PDB entry 4ILF | X-ray diffraction, 2.00 A resolution | chains A and B

== Chain A (and B) ==
Molecule: Thiol:disulfide interchange protein DsbC
Source organism: Salmonella typhimurium
Notes: chain B of this document is another copy of the same molecule, construct and numbering; everything in this record applies to it too
UniProtKB: P55890 (DSBC_SALTY); residues 2-216 here correspond to UniProt positions 23-237 (UniProt number = residue number + 21)
Chain sequence (222 residues; row label = number of the first residue in the row; numbers below 1 keep their minus sign (Ala-5 is residue -5)):
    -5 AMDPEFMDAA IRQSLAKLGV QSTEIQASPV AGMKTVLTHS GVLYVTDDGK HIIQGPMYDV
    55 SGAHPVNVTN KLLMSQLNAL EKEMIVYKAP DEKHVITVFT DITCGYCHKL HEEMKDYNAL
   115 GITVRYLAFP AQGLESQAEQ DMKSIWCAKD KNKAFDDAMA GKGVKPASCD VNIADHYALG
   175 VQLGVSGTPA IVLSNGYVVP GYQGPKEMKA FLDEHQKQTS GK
Unresolved in the structure: 214-216 (chain B: -5 to 0, 215-216)
Sequence notes: expression tag (-5 to 1); engineered mutation Ala125 (Arg146 in P55890)
Disulfides: Cys141-Cys163

== How chain A and chain B interact ==
Contacting residue pairs (46):
  Ser8(A) - Val54(B)
  Lys11(A) - Val54(B)
  Lys11(A) - Ser55(B)  hydrogen bond (side chain-backbone)
  Lys11(A) - Gly56(B)  hydrogen bond (side chain-backbone)
  Leu12(A) - Pro59(B)  hydrophobic
  Pro23(A) - His45(B)
  Val24(A) - Met27(B)  hydrophobic
  Val24(A) - Thr40(B)
  Val24(A) - His45(B)
  Thr40(A) - Val24(B)
  Gly43(A) - Val54(B)
  Lys44(A) - Tyr52(B)
  Lys44(A) - Asp53(B)
  Lys44(A) - Val54(B)  hydrogen bond (backbone-backbone)
  Lys44(A) - Ser55(B)
  His45(A) - Pro23(B)
  His45(A) - Tyr52(B)
  His45(A) - Asp53(B)  salt bridge
  Ile46(A) - Met51(B)
  Ile46(A) - Tyr52(B)  hydrogen bond (backbone-backbone)
  Ile46(A) - Val54(B)  hydrophobic
  Ile47(A) - Tyr38(B)  hydrophobic
  Ile47(A) - Ile47(B)  hydrophobic
  Ile47(A) - Gln48(B)
  Ile47(A) - Gly49(B)
  Ile47(A) - Pro50(B)
  Gln48(A) - Ile47(B)
  Pro50(A) - Ile47(B)
  Met51(A) - His45(B)
  Met51(A) - Ile46(B)
  Met51(A) - Ile47(B)  hydrophobic
  Tyr52(A) - Lys44(B)
  Tyr52(A) - His45(B)
  Tyr52(A) - Ile46(B)  hydrogen bond (backbone-backbone)
  Asp53(A) - Lys44(B)
  Asp53(A) - His45(B)
  Val54(A) - Ser8(B)
  Val54(A) - Lys11(B)  hydrogen bond (backbone-side chain)
  Val54(A) - Leu12(B)  hydrophobic
  Val54(A) - Gly43(B)
  Val54(A) - Lys44(B)  hydrogen bond (backbone-backbone)
  Val54(A) - Ile46(B)  hydrophobic
  Ser55(A) - Lys11(B)  hydrogen bond (backbone-side chain)
  Ser55(A) - Lys44(B)
  Gly56(A) - Lys11(B)  hydrogen bond (backbone-side chain)
  Pro59(A) - Leu12(B)  hydrophobic
Other interface residues (no listed pair), chain A (24 interface residues in all): Ala25, Met27, Tyr38, Val62
Other interface residues (no listed pair), chain B (25 interface residues in all): Ala25, Val62

== Summary ==
The interface between chain A and chain B involves 24 residues on one side and 25 on the other; the contacts
include 9 hydrogen bonds and 1 salt bridge. Polar pairs include His45(A)-Asp53(B), Lys11(A)-Ser55(B) and
Lys11(A)-Gly56(B).
Chain A and chain B are both Thiol:disulfide interchange protein DsbC (Salmonella typhimurium); the structure,
Crystal structure of DsbC R125A from Salmonella enterica serovar Typhimurium, was determined by X-ray
diffraction, deposited together with 4I5Q.
